Entry 1R56 (X-ray diffraction, 2.30 A resolution); this record covers chains A and B of the 4 polymer chains in the assembly.

[Chain A (and B)]
Protein: Uricase
From: Aspergillus flavus
Notes: EC 1.7.3.3; chain B of this document is another copy of the same molecule, construct and numbering; everything in this record applies to it too
UniProt: Q00511 (URIC_ASPFL); residue numbers follow UniProt; this construct covers 1-301
Chain sequence (301 residues; each row starts with the number of its first residue):
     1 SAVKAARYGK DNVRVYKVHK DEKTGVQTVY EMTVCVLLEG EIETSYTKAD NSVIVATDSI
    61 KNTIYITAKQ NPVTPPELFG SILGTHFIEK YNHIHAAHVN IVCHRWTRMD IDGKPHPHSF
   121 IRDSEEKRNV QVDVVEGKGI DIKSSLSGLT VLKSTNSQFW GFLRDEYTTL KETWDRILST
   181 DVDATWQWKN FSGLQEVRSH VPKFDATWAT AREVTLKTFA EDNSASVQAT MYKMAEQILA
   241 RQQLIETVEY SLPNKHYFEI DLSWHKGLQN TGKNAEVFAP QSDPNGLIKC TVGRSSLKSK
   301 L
Disordered / not traced: 296-301
Modified positions: Ser-1 (n-acetyl-serine; SAC)
Sequence notes: modified residue (1)

[How chain A and chain B interact]
Contacting residue pairs (142; chain A residue first):
  Ser-1(A) / Tyr-232(B)
  Ser-1(A) / Glu-236(B)
  Ser-1(A) / Val-292(B)
  Ser-1(A) / Gly-293(B)
  Ser-1(A) / Ser-295(B)  hydrogen bond (backbone-side chain)
  Ala-2(A) / Thr-291(B)
  Ala-2(A) / Val-292(B)
  Ala-2(A) / Gly-293(B)  hydrogen bond (backbone-backbone)
  Val-3(A) / Tyr-232(B)  hydrophobic
  Val-3(A) / Thr-291(B)
  Lys-4(A) / Thr-247(B)
  Lys-4(A) / Thr-291(B)  hydrogen bond (backbone-backbone)
  Lys-4(A) / Gly-293(B)
  Ala-5(A) / Cys-290(B)
  Ala-5(A) / Thr-291(B)  hydrogen bond (backbone-backbone)
  Ala-6(A) / Lys-289(B)
  Arg-7(A) / Ile-288(B)
  Arg-7(A) / Lys-289(B)  hydrogen bond (backbone-backbone)
  Tyr-8(A) / Leu-287(B)
  Gly-9(A) / Gly-286(B)
  Gly-9(A) / Leu-287(B)  hydrogen bond (backbone-backbone)
  Lys-10(A) / His-256(B)  hydrogen bond
  Lys-10(A) / Asn-285(B)
  Lys-10(A) / Gly-286(B)
  Asp-11(A) / Pro-284(B)
  Asp-11(A) / Asn-285(B)  hydrogen bond (backbone-backbone)
  Asp-11(A) / Leu-287(B)
  Asn-12(A) / Asp-283(B)
  Asn-12(A) / Pro-284(B)
  Asn-12(A) / Asn-285(B)  hydrogen bond
  Val-13(A) / Pro-284(B)  hydrophobic
  Arg-14(A) / Asp-283(B)
  Ser-45(A) / Ser-226(B)  hydrogen bond (backbone-side chain)
  Ser-45(A) / Gln-228(B)
  Ser-45(A) / Ala-229(B)
  Tyr-46(A) / Gln-228(B)
  Tyr-46(A) / Ala-229(B)
  Tyr-46(A) / Tyr-232(B)
  Tyr-46(A) / Ile-288(B)
  Tyr-46(A) / Lys-289(B)  hydrogen bond (side chain-backbone)
  Tyr-46(A) / Cys-290(B)  hydrophobic
  Thr-47(A) / Tyr-232(B)
  Ala-49(A) / Ser-226(B)
  Ala-49(A) / Ala-229(B)  hydrophobic
  Asn-51(A) / Phe-159(B)
  Asn-51(A) / Trp-160(B)  hydrogen bond (side chain-backbone)
  Asn-51(A) / Gly-161(B)
  Asn-51(A) / Phe-162(B)
  Asn-51(A) / Leu-163(B)
  Asn-51(A) / Ala-225(B)  hydrogen bond (side chain-backbone)
  Asn-51(A) / Ser-226(B)  hydrogen bond
  Ser-52(A) / Gly-161(B)  hydrogen bond (backbone-backbone)
  Ile-54(A) / Phe-162(B)
  Ile-54(A) / Leu-163(B)  hydrogen bond (backbone-backbone)
  Ile-54(A) / Gln-228(B)
  Ala-56(A) / Phe-159(B)  hydrophobic
  Ala-56(A) / Phe-162(B)  hydrophobic
  Ala-56(A) / Leu-170(B)  hydrophobic
  Asp-58(A) / Thr-169(B)  hydrogen bond
  Asp-58(A) / Leu-170(B)
  Ser-59(A) / Tyr-167(B)
  Ser-59(A) / Thr-168(B)  hydrogen bond
  Lys-61(A) / Pro-284(B)
  Asn-62(A) / Tyr-167(B)  hydrogen bond (side chain-backbone)
  Asn-62(A) / Thr-169(B)  hydrogen bond
  Thr-63(A) / Tyr-167(B)
  Ile-66(A) / Tyr-167(B)  hydrophobic
  His-86(A) / Tyr-167(B)
  Lys-90(A) / Asp-165(B)
  Lys-90(A) / Glu-166(B)  salt bridge
  Tyr-91(A) / Leu-163(B)  hydrophobic
  Tyr-91(A) / Asp-165(B)  hydrogen bond
  His-93(A) / Leu-163(B)
  Phe-159(A) / Asn-51(B)
  Trp-160(A) / Asn-51(B)  hydrogen bond (backbone-side chain)
  Gly-161(A) / Asn-51(B)
  Gly-161(A) / Ser-52(B)  hydrogen bond (backbone-backbone)
  Phe-162(A) / Asn-51(B)
  Phe-162(A) / Ile-54(B)
  Phe-162(A) / Ala-56(B)  hydrophobic
  Leu-163(A) / Asn-51(B)
  Leu-163(A) / Ser-52(B)
  Leu-163(A) / Ile-54(B)  hydrogen bond (backbone-backbone)
  Leu-163(A) / Tyr-91(B)  hydrophobic
  Asp-165(A) / Lys-90(B)  salt bridge
  Asp-165(A) / Tyr-91(B)  hydrogen bond
  Glu-166(A) / Lys-90(B)  salt bridge
  Tyr-167(A) / Ser-59(B)
  Tyr-167(A) / Asn-62(B)  hydrogen bond (backbone-side chain)
  Tyr-167(A) / Thr-63(B)
  Tyr-167(A) / Ile-66(B)  hydrophobic
  Tyr-167(A) / His-86(B)
  Tyr-167(A) / Lys-90(B)
  Thr-168(A) / Ser-59(B)  hydrogen bond
  Thr-169(A) / Asp-58(B)
  Thr-169(A) / Asn-62(B)  hydrogen bond
  Leu-170(A) / Asp-58(B)
  Ala-225(A) / Asn-51(B)  hydrogen bond (backbone-side chain)
  Ser-226(A) / Ser-45(B)  hydrogen bond (side chain-backbone)
  Ser-226(A) / Asn-51(B)
  Gln-228(A) / Ser-45(B)
  Gln-228(A) / Tyr-46(B)
  Gln-228(A) / Ile-54(B)
  Ala-229(A) / Ser-45(B)
  Ala-229(A) / Tyr-46(B)
  Ala-229(A) / Ala-49(B)  hydrophobic
  Tyr-232(A) / Ser-1(B)  hydrogen bond (side chain-backbone)
  Tyr-232(A) / Val-3(B)  hydrophobic
  Tyr-232(A) / Tyr-46(B)
  Tyr-232(A) / Thr-47(B)
  Glu-236(A) / Ser-1(B)
  His-256(A) / Lys-10(B)  hydrogen bond
  Asp-283(A) / Asn-12(B)
  Asp-283(A) / Arg-14(B)
  Pro-284(A) / Asp-11(B)
  Pro-284(A) / Asn-12(B)
  Pro-284(A) / Val-13(B)  hydrophobic
  Asn-285(A) / Lys-10(B)
  Asn-285(A) / Asp-11(B)  hydrogen bond (backbone-backbone)
  Asn-285(A) / Asn-12(B)  hydrogen bond
  Gly-286(A) / Gly-9(B)
  Gly-286(A) / Lys-10(B)
  Leu-287(A) / Tyr-8(B)
  Leu-287(A) / Gly-9(B)  hydrogen bond (backbone-backbone)
  Leu-287(A) / Asp-11(B)
  Ile-288(A) / Arg-7(B)
  Ile-288(A) / Tyr-46(B)
  Lys-289(A) / Ala-6(B)
  Lys-289(A) / Arg-7(B)  hydrogen bond (backbone-backbone)
  Lys-289(A) / Tyr-46(B)  hydrogen bond (backbone-side chain)
  Cys-290(A) / Ala-5(B)
  Cys-290(A) / Tyr-46(B)  hydrophobic
  Thr-291(A) / Val-3(B)
  Thr-291(A) / Lys-4(B)  hydrogen bond (backbone-backbone)
  Thr-291(A) / Ala-5(B)  hydrogen bond (backbone-backbone)
  Val-292(A) / Ser-1(B)
  Val-292(A) / Ala-2(B)
  Gly-293(A) / Ser-1(B)
  Gly-293(A) / Ala-2(B)  hydrogen bond (backbone-backbone)
  Gly-293(A) / Lys-4(B)
  Arg-294(A) / Ser-1(B)
  Ser-295(A) / Ser-1(B)
Interface residues without a listed pair, chain A (69 interface residues in all): Leu-37, Val-55, Thr-57, Met-231, Leu-239, Thr-247
Interface residues without a listed pair, chain B (69 interface residues in all): Leu-37, Val-55, Thr-57, Lys-61, His-93, Met-231, Leu-239, Arg-294

[In short]
Chain A and chain B each contribute 69 residues to their interface, with 40 hydrogen bonds and 3 salt bridges.
Polar pairs include Lys-90(A)/Glu-166(B), Asp-165(A)/Lys-90(B) and Ser-1(A)/Ser-295(B).
Chain A and chain B are both Uricase (Aspergillus flavus); the structure, Uncomplexed urate oxidase from
aspergillus flavus, was determined by X-ray diffraction (same publication as 1R4S, 1R4U and 1R51).
